Entry 8QCH (X-ray diffraction, 2.44 A resolution); this record covers chain A.

# Chain A
Molecule: Adenosine deaminase-like protein
Source organism: Homo sapiens
Notes: EC 3.5.4.-
UniProt: Q6DHV7 (ADAL_HUMAN); residue numbers follow UniProt; this construct covers 1-355
Chain sequence (355 residues; row label = number of the first residue in the row):
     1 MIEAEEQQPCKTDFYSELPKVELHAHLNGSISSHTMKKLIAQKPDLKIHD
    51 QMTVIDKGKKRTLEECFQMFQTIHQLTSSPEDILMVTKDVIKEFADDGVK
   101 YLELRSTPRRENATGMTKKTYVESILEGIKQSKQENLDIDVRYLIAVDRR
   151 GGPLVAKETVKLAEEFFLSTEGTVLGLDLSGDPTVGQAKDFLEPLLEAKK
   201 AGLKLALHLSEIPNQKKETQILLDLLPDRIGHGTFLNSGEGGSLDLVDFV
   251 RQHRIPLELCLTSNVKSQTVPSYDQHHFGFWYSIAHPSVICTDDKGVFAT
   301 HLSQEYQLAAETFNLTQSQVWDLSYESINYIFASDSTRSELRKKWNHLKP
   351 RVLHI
Not modelled in the structure: 1-11
Metal / ion sites: Zn2+: H24, H26, H208, D293
Small-molecule neighbours: EIF ([(2R,3R,4R,5R)-5-(2-azanyl-6-oxidanylidene-1H-purin-9-yl)-4-fluoranyl-4-methyl-3-oxidanyl-oxolan-2-yl]methyl dihydrogen phosphate): H26, L27, N28, G29, F67, F70, H74, R105, S106, T107, Y121, D148, S180, G181, P183, H208, E211, H232, S263, D293, D294
Swiss-Prot annotation at these positions:
  - active site: E211 (Proton donor)
  - binding site (Zn(2+)): H24, H26, H208, D293
  - binding site (N(6)-methyl-AMP): H26, N28, H74, S106 to R109, D148, G181, E211, D293, D294
  - site: H232 (Important for catalytic activity)
What the authors report for this chain:
  - Zn2+ coordination: H24, H26, H208, D293
  - binding site for EIF: N28, H74, S106, T107, H232

# Overview
Chain A binds compound EIF. H24, H26, H208 and D293 coordinate Zn2+. From UniProt: active-site residue E211, 4
Zn2+-binding residues and 12 N(6)-methyl-AMP-binding residues. The paper reports a binding site for EIF at
N28, H74 and S106 among others; Zn2+ coordination by H24, H26 and H208 among others.
Chain A is Adenosine deaminase-like protein (Homo sapiens); the structure, Human Adenosine deaminase-like
protein in complex with compound AT8001, was determined by X-ray diffraction, deposited together with 8PIE,
8PWK and 8PTS.
